PDB entry 9G29 | electron microscopy, 3.30 A resolution | chains B and R of the 17 polymer chains in the assembly

Chain B:
Protein: DNA-directed RNA polymerase I subunit RPA135
From: Saccharomyces cerevisiae
Notes: EC 2.7.7.6
UniProtKB: P22138 (RPA2_YEAST); residues 1-1203 here = UniProt positions 1-1203
Chain sequence (1203 residues; row label = number of the first residue in the row):
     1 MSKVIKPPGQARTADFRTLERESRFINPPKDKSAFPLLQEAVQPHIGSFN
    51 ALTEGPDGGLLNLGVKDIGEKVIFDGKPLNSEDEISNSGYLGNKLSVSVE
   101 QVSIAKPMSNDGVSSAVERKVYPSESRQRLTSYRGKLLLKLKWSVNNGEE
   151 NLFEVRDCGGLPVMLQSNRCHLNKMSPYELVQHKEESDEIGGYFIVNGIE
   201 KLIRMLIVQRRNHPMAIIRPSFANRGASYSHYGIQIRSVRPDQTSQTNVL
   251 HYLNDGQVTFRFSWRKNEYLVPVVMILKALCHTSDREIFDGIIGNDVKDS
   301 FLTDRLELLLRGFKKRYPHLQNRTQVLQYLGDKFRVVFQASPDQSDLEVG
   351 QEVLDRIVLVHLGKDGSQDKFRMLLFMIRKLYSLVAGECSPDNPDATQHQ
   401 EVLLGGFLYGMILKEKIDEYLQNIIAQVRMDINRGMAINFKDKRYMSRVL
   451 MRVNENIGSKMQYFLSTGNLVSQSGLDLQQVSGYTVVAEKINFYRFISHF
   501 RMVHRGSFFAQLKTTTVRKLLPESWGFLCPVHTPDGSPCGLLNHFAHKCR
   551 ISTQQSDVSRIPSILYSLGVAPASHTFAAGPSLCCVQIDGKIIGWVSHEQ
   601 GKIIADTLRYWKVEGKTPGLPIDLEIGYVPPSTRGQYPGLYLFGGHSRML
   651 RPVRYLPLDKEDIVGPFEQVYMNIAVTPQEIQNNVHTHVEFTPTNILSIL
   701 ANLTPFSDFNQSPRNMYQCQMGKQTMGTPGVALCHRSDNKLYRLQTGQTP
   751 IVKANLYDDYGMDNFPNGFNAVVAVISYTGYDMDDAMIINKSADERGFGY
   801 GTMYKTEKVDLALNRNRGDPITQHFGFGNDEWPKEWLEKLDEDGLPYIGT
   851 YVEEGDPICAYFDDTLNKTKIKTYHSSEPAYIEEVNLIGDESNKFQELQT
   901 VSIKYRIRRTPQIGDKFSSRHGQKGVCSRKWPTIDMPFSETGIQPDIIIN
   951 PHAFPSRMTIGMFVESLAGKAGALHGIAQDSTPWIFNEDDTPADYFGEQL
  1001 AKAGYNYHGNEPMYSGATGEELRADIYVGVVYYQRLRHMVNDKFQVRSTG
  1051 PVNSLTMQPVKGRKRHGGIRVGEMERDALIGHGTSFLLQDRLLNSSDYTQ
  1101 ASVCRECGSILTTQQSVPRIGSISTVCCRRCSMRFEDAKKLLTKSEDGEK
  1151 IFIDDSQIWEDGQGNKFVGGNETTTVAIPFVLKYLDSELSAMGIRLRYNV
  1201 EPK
Disordered / not traced: 1-10, 79-88, 112-115, 1138-1155
UniProt features mapped onto this chain:
  - zinc finger: Cys-1104 to Cys-1131 (C4-type)
  - modified residue: Ser-2 (N-acetylserine), Ser-81 (Phosphoserine), Ser-1156 (Phosphoserine)
  - mutagenesis: Cys-1104 (C1104A: No effect; when associated with A-1107; A-1128 and A-1131), Cys-1107 (C1107A: Lethal. Abolishes recruitment of RPA1 to Pol I. No effect; when associated with A-1104; A-1128 and A-1131), Cys-1127 (C1127R: Responsible of suppression of RPA190-5 and RPA190-1 mutations), Cys-1128 (C1128A: No effect; when associated with A-1104; A-1107 and A-1131), Cys-1131 (C1131A: No effect; when associated with A-1104; A-1107 and A-1128)
Ion coordination: Zn2+: Cys-1104, Cys-1107, Cys-1128, Cys-1131
From the paper describing this entry:
  - conformationally variable residues (side-chain flip): Tyr-717

Chain R:
Molecule: 12-nt RNA strand
Sequence (12 nucleotides; row label = number of the first residue in the row):
     1 AUAAAUCGAGAG
Disordered / not traced: 1-3
Ion coordination: Mg2+: G12 (shared with 3 residues of chain A)

Interface between chain B and chain R:
Residue-residue contacts (11; chain B residue first):
  Glu-489(B) / A9(R)  hydrogen bond to the sugar
  Arg-495(B) / A9(R)  hydrogen bond to the phosphate
  Arg-495(B) / G10(R)  salt bridge to the phosphate
  Tyr-717(B) / G12(R)  phosphate contact
  Gln-720(B) / A11(R)  phosphate contact
  Gln-724(B) / G10(R)  hydrogen bond to the phosphate
  Lys-924(B) / G12(R)  salt bridge to the phosphate
  Arg-1037(B) / G10(R)  sugar contact
  His-1038(B) / G10(R)  sugar contact
  His-1038(B) / A11(R)  sugar contact
  Arg-1065(B) / A4(R)  salt bridge to the phosphate
Also at the interface, not in a pair above, chain B (13 interface residues in all): Arg-204, Ser-482, Val-486, Lys-916
Also at the interface, not in a pair above, chain R (7 interface residues in all): C7, G8

In short:
13 residues of chain B face 7 of chain R across their interface; the contacts include 3 hydrogen bonds and 3
salt bridges. Polar pairs include Glu-489(B)/A9(R), Arg-495(B)/A9(R) and Gln-724(B)/G10(R). Cys-1104(B),
Cys-1107(B), Cys-1128(B) and Cys-1131(B) form the Zn2+ site. From UniProt: 5 mutagenesis sites on chain B. The
paper reports conformational variability at Tyr-717(B).
Chain B is DNA-directed RNA polymerase I subunit RPA135 (Saccharomyces cerevisiae) and chain R is a 12-nt RNA
strand; the structure, Yeast RNA polymerase I elongation complex stalled by an apurinic site with the
C-terminal of A12 ..., was determined by electron microscopy, deposited together with 9G1V, 9G1X, 9G23, 9G24,
9G26, 9G27, 9G2B and 9G2C.
